1D7W - chains A and B of the 4 polymer chains in the assembly; structure by X-ray diffraction, 1.90 A resolution.

Chain A (and B):
Protein: Myeloperoxidase
From: Homo sapiens
Notes: EC 1.11.1.7; fragment: light chain; chain B of this document is another copy of the same molecule, construct and numbering; everything in this record applies to it too
Reference sequence: P05164 (PERM_HUMAN); residues 1-104 here correspond to UniProt positions 167-270 (UniProt number = residue number + 166)
Chain sequence (104 residues; row label = number of the first residue in the row):
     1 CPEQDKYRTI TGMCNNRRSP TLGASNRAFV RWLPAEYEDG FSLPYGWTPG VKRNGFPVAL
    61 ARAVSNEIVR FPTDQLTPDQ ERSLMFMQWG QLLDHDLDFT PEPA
Cystine bridges: C1-C14
Bound ions: Ca2+: D96 (shared with 4 residues of chain C)
Small-molecule neighbours: heme (HEM): M87, G90, Q91, D94, D98, F99, T100, E102
Curated features (UniProtKB/Swiss-Prot):
  - active site: H95 (Proton acceptor)
  - binding site (heme b): D94
  - binding site (Ca(2+)): D96

Chain A / chain B interface:
Residue-residue contacts (15):
  R18(A) with E36(B), salt bridge; N54(B)
  S19(A) with P34(B); A35(B), hydrogen bond (side chain-backbone)
  P20(A) with G40(B)
  T21(A) with G40(B)
  L22(A) with P34(B), hydrophobic
  R27(A) with F41(B)
  P34(A) with S19(B); L22(B), hydrophobic
  A35(A) with S19(B), hydrogen bond (backbone-side chain)
  E36(A) with R18(B), salt bridge
  G40(A) with P20(B); T21(B)
  F41(A) with R27(B)
Interface residues without a listed pair, chain A (15 interface residues in all): M13, Y37, D39, N54
Interface residues without a listed pair, chain B (14 interface residues in all): M13, D39

In short:
15 residues of chain A face 14 of chain B across their interface, with 2 hydrogen bonds and 2 salt bridges.
Among the polar pairs are R18(A)-E36(B) and S19(A)-A35(B). Bound to chain A: heme.
Chain A and chain B are both Myeloperoxidase (Homo sapiens); the structure, Crystal structure of human
myeloperoxidase isoform C complexed with cyanide and bromide at ph 4.0, was determined by X-ray diffraction
(same publication as 1DNU, 1DNW and 1D5L).
